2XSU - chain A; structure by X-ray diffraction, 1.60 A resolution.

== Chain A ==
Molecule: Catechol 1,2 dioxygenase
Organism: Acinetobacter radioresistens
UniProtKB: Q9F103 (Q9F103_ACIRA); residue numbers follow UniProt; this construct covers 2-306
Sequence (312 residues; numbered -6 to 306; 1 number in that range is skipped by the numbering (no residue carries it; nothing is unmodelled there); the number before each row is that of its first residue; numbers below 1 keep their minus sign (Met-6 is residue -6)):
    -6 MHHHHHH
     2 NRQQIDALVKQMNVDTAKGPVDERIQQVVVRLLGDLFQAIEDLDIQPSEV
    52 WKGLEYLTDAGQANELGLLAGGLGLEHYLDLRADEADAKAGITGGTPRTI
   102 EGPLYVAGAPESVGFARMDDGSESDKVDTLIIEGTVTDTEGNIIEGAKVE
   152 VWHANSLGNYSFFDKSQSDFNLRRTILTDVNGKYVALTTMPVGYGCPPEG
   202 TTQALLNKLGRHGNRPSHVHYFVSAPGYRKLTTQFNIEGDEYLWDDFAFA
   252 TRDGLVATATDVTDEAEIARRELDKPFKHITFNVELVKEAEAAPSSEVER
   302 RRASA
Not modelled in the structure: -6 to -4
Construct notes: expression tag (-6 to 0); engineered mutation Gly72 (Ala in Q9F103)
Ion coordination: Fe ion: Tyr161, Tyr195, His219, His221
Residues lining bound ligands: 1,2-diacyl-sn-glycero-3-phosphoinositol (PIE): Asp23, Arg25, Ile26, Val29, Val30, Leu33, Leu34, Leu37, Ile46, Glu50, Val51, Lys53, Gly54, Leu55, Tyr57, Leu58, Leu67, Leu70, Ala71, Leu74, Leu76, Gly201, Thr202, Ala205, Leu206, Lys209

== Summary ==
Ligands of chain A: 1,2-diacyl-sn-glycero-3-phosphoinositol. Tyr161, Tyr195, His219 and His221 form the Fe ion
site.
Chain A is Catechol 1,2 dioxygenase (Acinetobacter radioresistens); the structure, Crystal structure of the
A72G mutant of Acinetobacter radioresistens catechol 1,2 dioxygenase, was determined by X-ray diffraction
together with 2XSR and 2XSV from the same study.
